PDB entry 6E3G | X-ray diffraction, 2.10 A resolution | chains A and C

== Chain A ==
Name: Nuclear receptor ROR-gamma
From: Homo sapiens
UniProtKB: P51449 (RORG_HUMAN); residue numbers follow UniProt; this construct covers 263-507
Sequence (245 residues; each row starts with the number of its first residue):
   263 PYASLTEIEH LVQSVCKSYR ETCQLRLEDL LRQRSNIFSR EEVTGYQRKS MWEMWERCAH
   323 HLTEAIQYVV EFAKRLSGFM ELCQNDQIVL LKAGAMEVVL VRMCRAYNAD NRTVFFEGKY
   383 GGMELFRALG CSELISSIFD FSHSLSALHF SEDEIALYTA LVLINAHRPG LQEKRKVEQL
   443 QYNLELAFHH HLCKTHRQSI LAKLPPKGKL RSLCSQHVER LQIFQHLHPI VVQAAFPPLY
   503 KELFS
Ligand contacts: HOJ ((5R)-6-acetyl-2-methoxy-N-{4-[(2-methoxyphenyl)methoxy]phenyl}-5,6,7,8-tetrahydro-1,6-naphthyridine-5-carboxamide): Gln286, Leu287, Trp317, Cys320, His323, Leu324, Ala327, Met358, Val361, Arg364, Met365, Ala368, Val376, Phe377, Phe378, Glu379, Phe388, Leu391, Leu396, Ile397, Ile400, His479
Curated features (UniProtKB/Swiss-Prot):
  - motif: Leu501 to Phe506 (AF-2)
  - mutagenesis: Ala327 (A327F: Completely abolishes transcriptional activity), Phe378 (F378Q: Completely abolishes transcriptional activity), Ile397 (I397N: Nearly abolishes transcriptional activity)

== Chain C ==
Name: co-activator peptide
From: Homo sapiens
Sequence (8 residues; numbered 1 to 8; the number before each row is that of its first residue):
     1 KILHRLLQ

== Interface between chain A and chain C ==
Contacting residue pairs - 17 pairs, chain A then chain C:
  Val332(A) with Leu3(C), hydrophobic
  Lys336(A) with Leu6(C), hydrogen bond (side chain-backbone); Leu7(C)
  Phe341(A) with Leu7(C), hydrophobic
  Met342(A) with Leu7(C)
  Gln346(A) with His4(C), hydrogen bond; Gln8(C)
  Gln349(A) with Leu7(C)
  Ile350(A) with Leu7(C), hydrophobic
  Leu353(A) with Leu3(C), hydrophobic; Leu7(C), hydrophobic
  Pro500(A) with Ile2(C), hydrophobic
  Leu501(A) with Ile2(C), hydrophobic; Leu3(C), hydrophobic
  Glu504(A) with Lys1(C), hydrogen bond (side chain-backbone); Ile2(C), hydrogen bond (side chain-backbone); Leu3(C), hydrogen bond (side chain-backbone)
Also at the interface, not in a pair above, chain A (13 interface residues in all): Lys354, Leu505

== Summary ==
13 residues of chain A face 7 of chain C across their interface; the contacts include 5 hydrogen bonds. Among
the polar pairs are Lys336(A)-Leu6(C), Gln346(A)-His4(C) and Glu504(A)-Lys1(C). Bound to chain A: compound
HOJ. Curated annotation (UniProt) lists 3 mutagenesis sites on chain A.
Chain A is Nuclear receptor ROR-gamma and chain C is co-activator peptide, both from Homo sapiens; the
structure, Structure of RORgt in complex with a novel agonist, was determined by X-ray diffraction (same
publication as 6E3E).
